Entry 1CVW (X-ray diffraction, 2.28 A resolution); this record covers chains L and H.

== Chain L ==
Protein: Coagulation factor viia (light chain) (des-gla)
Source organism: Homo sapiens
Notes: EC 3.4.21.21
Reference sequence: P08709 (FA7_HUMAN); residues 90-144 here correspond to UniProt positions 150-204 (UniProt number = residue number + 60)
Chain sequence (55 residues; numbered 90 to 144; the number before each row is that of its first residue):
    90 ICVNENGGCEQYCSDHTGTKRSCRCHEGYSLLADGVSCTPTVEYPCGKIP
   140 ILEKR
Cystine bridges: Cys91-Cys102, Cys98-Cys112, Cys114-Cys127

== Chain H ==
Protein: Coagulation factor viia (heavy chain) (des-gla)
Source organism: Homo sapiens
Notes: EC 3.4.21.21
Reference sequence: P08709 (FA7_HUMAN); the construct lacks a stretch of the UniProt sequence and is renumbered around it, so the offset changes along the chain: 16-35 = UniProt 213-232; 37-60 = UniProt 233-256; 61-129 = UniProt 261-329; 134-147 = UniProt 337-350; 5 more segments
Chain sequence (254 residues; numbered 16 to 257 plus 23 insertion-coded residues; 11 numbers in that range are skipped by the numbering (no residue carries them; nothing is unmodelled there); the number before each row is that of its first residue; a row labelled like 60A-60D holds insertion residues (60A, then the next letters in order)):
    16 IVGGKVCPKGECPWQVLLLV
    37 NGAQLCGGTLINTIWVVSAAHCFD
60A-60D KIKN
    61 WRNLIAVLGEHDLSEHDGDEQSRRVAQVIIPSTYVPGTTNHDIALLRLHQ
   111 PVVLTDHVVPLCLPERTFS
129A-129G ERTLAFV
   134 RFSLVSGWGQLLDR
   149 GATALELMVLNVPRLMTQDCLQ
170A-170I QSRKVGDSP
   175 NITEYMFCA
  184A G
   184 YSDG
  188A S
   188 KDSCKGDSGGPHATHYRGTWYLTGIVSWGQ
   219 GC
  221A A
   221 TVGHFGVYTRVSQYIEWLQKLMRSEPRPGVLLRAPFP
Cystine bridges: Cys22-Cys27, Cys42-Cys58, Cys168-Cys182, Cys191-Cys220
Glycans and other covalent adducts: compound 0GE linked to His57, Ser195
Bound ions: Ca2+: Glu70, Asp72, Glu75, Glu80
Ligand contacts: 0GE (N-{[5-(dimethylamino)naphthalen-1-yl]sulfonyl}-L-alpha-glutamyl-N-[(2S,3S)-6-carbamimidamido-1-chloro-2-hydroxyhexan-3-yl]glycinamide): Cys42, Cys58, Thr99, Gly170F, Pro170I, Asp189, Ser190, Cys191, Lys192, Gly193, Asp194, Val213, Ser214, Trp215, Gly216, Gln217, Gly219, Cys220, Gly226
Curated features (UniProtKB/Swiss-Prot):
  - active site (Charge relay system): His57, Asp102, Ser195
  - binding site (substrate): Asp189
  - glycosylation: Asn175 (N-linked (GlcNAc...) asparagine)

== Chain L / chain H interface ==
Pairs across the interface (45; chain L residue first):
  Val92(L) - Arg129B(H)
  Asn95(L) - Phe128(H)
  Asn95(L) - Thr129C(H)  hydrogen bond
  Asn95(L) - Tyr203(H)
  Gly97(L) - Arg204(H)  hydrogen bond (backbone-side chain)
  Cys98(L) - Arg204(H)
  Glu99(L) - Tyr203(H)
  Glu99(L) - Arg204(H)
  Gln100(L) - Phe128(H)
  Gln100(L) - Tyr208(H)
  Tyr101(L) - Leu123(H)  hydrogen bond (side chain-backbone)
  Tyr101(L) - Pro124(H)
  Tyr101(L) - Glu125(H)
  Tyr101(L) - Phe128(H)  hydrophobic
  Tyr101(L) - Tyr208(H)
  Asp104(L) - Arg129B(H)  salt bridge
  Arg113(L) - Glu125(H)  salt bridge
  His115(L) - Leu123(H)
  Tyr118(L) - Thr206(H)
  Tyr133(L) - Leu114(H)
  Tyr133(L) - Thr115(H)
  Tyr133(L) - Asp116(H)  hydrogen bond
  Pro134(L) - Val119(H)
  Cys135(L) - Pro120(H)
  Cys135(L) - Cys122(H)  disulfide
  Cys135(L) - Thr206(H)
  Gly136(L) - Trp29(H)
  Gly136(L) - Pro120(H)  hydrogen bond (backbone-backbone)
  Gly136(L) - Cys122(H)  hydrogen bond (backbone-side chain)
  Gly136(L) - Thr206(H)
  Gly136(L) - Trp207(H)  hydrogen bond (backbone-backbone)
  Lys137(L) - Trp29(H)
  Lys137(L) - Val119(H)
  Lys137(L) - Gly205(H)  hydrogen bond (side chain-backbone)
  Lys137(L) - Thr206(H)  hydrogen bond
  Ile138(L) - Gly25(H)
  Ile138(L) - Glu26(H)
  Ile138(L) - Trp29(H)  hydrophobic
  Pro139(L) - Asp116(H)
  Pro139(L) - Val119(H)  hydrophobic
  Ile140(L) - Lys24(H)
  Ile140(L) - Gly25(H)
  Ile140(L) - Glu26(H)
  Leu141(L) - Glu26(H)
  Lys143(L) - Asp116(H)  salt bridge
Other interface residues (no listed pair), chain L (23 interface residues in all): Cys91, Cys102
Other interface residues (no listed pair), chain H (24 interface residues in all): Leu121, Thr127
Disulfides between the chains: Cys135(L)-Cys122(H)

== Overview ==
23 residues of chain L face 24 of chain H across their interface, with 1 disulfide bond, 9 hydrogen bonds and
3 salt bridges. Among the polar pairs are Asp104(L)-Arg129B(H), Arg113(L)-Glu125(H) and Lys143(L)-Asp116(H).
Compound 0GE is covalently linked to His57(H).
Here chain L is Coagulation factor viia (light chain) (des-gla) and chain H is Coagulation factor viia (heavy
chain) (des-gla), both from Homo sapiens. Entry 1CVW (Crystal structure of active site-inhibited human
coagulation factor VIIA (DES-GLA)) was determined by X-ray diffraction.
